PDB entry 6M6G | electron microscopy, 5.39 A resolution (low resolution: residue-level contacts below are approximate; hydrogen-bond / salt-bridge calls are withheld) | chains E and V of the 22 polymer chains in the assembly

# Chain E
Molecule: Major capsid protein
Organism: Human herpesvirus 2
UniProtKB: P89442 (MCP_HHV2H); residues 1-1374 here = UniProt positions 1-1374
Amino-acid sequence (1374 residues; each row starts with the number of its first residue):
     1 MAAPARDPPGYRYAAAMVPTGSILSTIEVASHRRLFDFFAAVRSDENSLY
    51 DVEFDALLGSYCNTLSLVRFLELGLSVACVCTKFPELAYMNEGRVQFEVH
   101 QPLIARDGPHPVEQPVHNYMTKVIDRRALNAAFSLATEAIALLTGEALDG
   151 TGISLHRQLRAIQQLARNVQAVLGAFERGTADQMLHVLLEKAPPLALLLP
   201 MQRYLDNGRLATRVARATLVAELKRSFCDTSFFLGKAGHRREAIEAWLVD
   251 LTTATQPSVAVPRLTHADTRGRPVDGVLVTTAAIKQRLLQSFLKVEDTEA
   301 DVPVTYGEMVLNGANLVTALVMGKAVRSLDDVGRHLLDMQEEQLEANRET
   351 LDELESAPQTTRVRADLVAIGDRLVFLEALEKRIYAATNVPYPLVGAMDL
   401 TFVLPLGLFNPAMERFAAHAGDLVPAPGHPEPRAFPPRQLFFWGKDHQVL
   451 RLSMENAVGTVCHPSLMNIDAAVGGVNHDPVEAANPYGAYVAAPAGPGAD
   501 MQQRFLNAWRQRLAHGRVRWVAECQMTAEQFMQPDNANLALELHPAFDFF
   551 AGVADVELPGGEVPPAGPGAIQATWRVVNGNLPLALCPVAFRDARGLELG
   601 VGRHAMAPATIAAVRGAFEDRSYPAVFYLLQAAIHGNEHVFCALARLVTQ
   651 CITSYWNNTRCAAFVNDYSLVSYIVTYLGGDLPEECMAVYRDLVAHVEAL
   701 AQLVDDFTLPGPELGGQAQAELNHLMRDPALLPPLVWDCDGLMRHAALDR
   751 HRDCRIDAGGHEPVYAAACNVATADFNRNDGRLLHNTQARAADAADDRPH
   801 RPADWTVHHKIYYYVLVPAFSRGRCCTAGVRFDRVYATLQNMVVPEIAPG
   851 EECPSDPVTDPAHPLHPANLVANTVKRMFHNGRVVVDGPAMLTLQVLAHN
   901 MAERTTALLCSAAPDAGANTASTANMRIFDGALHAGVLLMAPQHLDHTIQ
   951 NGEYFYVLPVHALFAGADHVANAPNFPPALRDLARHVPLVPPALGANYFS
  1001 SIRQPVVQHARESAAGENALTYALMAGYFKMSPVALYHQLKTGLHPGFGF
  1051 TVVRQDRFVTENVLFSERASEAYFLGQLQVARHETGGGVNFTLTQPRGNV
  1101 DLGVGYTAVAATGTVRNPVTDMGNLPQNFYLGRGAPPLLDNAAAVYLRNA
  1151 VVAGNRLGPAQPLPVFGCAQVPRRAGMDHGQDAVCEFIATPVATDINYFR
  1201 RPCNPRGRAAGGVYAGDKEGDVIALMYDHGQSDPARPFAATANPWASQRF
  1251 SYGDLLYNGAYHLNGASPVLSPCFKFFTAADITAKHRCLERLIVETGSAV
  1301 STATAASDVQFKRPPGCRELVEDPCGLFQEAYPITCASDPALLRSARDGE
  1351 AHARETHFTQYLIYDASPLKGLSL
Unresolved in the structure: 1-5, 209-211, 343-357
Sequence notes: conflict Met17 (Ile in P89442), Val18 (Leu in P89442), Lys382 (Arg in P89442), His986 (Asp in P89442)
Disulfide bonds: Cys754-Cys910

# Chain V
Molecule: Small capsomere-interacting protein
Organism: Human herpesvirus 2
UniProtKB: G9I257 (G9I257_HHV2); residue numbers follow UniProt; this construct covers 1-112
Amino-acid sequence (112 residues; row label = number of the first residue in the row):
     1 MAAPQFHRPSTITADNVRALGTRGLVLATNNAQFIMDNSYPHPHGTQGAV
    51 REFLRGQAAALTDLGVTHANNTFAPQPMFAGDAAAEWLRPSFGLKRTYSP
   101 FVVRDPKTPSTP
Unresolved in the structure: 1-2, 104-112
Sequence notes: conflict Thr22 (Met in G9I257)

# Interface between chain E and chain V
Pairs across the interface (48):
  Asp833(E) with Leu88(V)
  Arg834(E) with Glu86(V); Leu88(V); Pro90(V)
  Ala837(E) with Leu88(V); Arg89(V)
  Thr838(E) with Arg89(V); Pro90(V); Phe92(V)
  Asn841(E) with Arg89(V)
  Pro867(E) with Phe73(V); Tyr98(V); Ser99(V)
  Ala868(E) with Phe73(V)
  Leu870(E) with Gln76(V)
  Val871(E) with Leu94(V)
  Ala872(E) with Gln76(V); Pro77(V); Leu94(V)
  Asn873(E) with Ala83(V); Arg89(V); Pro90(V); Ser91(V); Phe92(V)
  Thr874(E) with Phe92(V)
  Arg877(E) with Leu94(V)
  Met878(E) with Phe92(V)
  His880(E) with Lys95(V); Thr97(V); Tyr98(V)
  Asn881(E) with Phe92(V); Gly93(V); Leu94(V); Lys95(V)
  His947(E) with Met78(V); Phe79(V); Ala80(V); Gly93(V)
  Thr948(E) with Ser91(V); Phe92(V); Gly93(V); Lys95(V)
  Gln950(E) with Ala80(V)
  Glu953(E) with Pro90(V); Ser91(V); Phe92(V)
  Tyr954(E) with Pro90(V); Phe92(V)
Also at the interface, not in a pair above, chain E (22 interface residues in all): His866
Also at the interface, not in a pair above, chain V (20 interface residues in all): Asp82

# Overview
22 residues of chain E and 20 residues of chain V are in contact.
Chain E is Major capsid protein and chain V is Small capsomere-interacting protein, both from Human
herpesvirus 2; the structure, Structure of HSV2 viron capsid portal vertex, was determined by electron
microscopy (same publication as 6M6H and 6M6I).
